PDB entry 3G8K | X-ray diffraction, 2.00 A resolution | chains A and B

Chain A (and B):
Protein: Lectin-related NK cell receptor LY49L1
Source organism: Mus musculus
Notes: fragment: C-type lectin-like domain; chain B of this document is another copy of the same molecule, construct and numbering; everything in this record applies to it too
Reference sequence: Q9JIP9 (Q9JIP9_MOUSE); numbering as in UniProt (aligned over 139-265)
Chain sequence (130 residues; row label = number of the first residue in the row):
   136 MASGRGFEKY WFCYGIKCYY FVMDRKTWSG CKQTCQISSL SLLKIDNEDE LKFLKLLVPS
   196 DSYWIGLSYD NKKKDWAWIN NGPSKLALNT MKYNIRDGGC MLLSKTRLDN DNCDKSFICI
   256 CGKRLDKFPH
Unresolved in the structure: 136-138
Cystine bridges: Cys148-Cys153, Cys166-Cys254, Cys170-Cys256, Cys235-Cys248
Sequence notes: expression tag (136-138); engineered mutation Tyr198 (Cys in Q9JIP9)

Chain A / chain B interface:
Residue-residue contacts (22):
  Lys144(A) with Cys148(B); Tyr149(B); Gly150(B), hydrogen bond (backbone-backbone)
  Tyr145(A) with Cys148(B); Phe188(B), hydrophobic
  Trp146(A) with Phe147(B); Cys148(B), hydrogen bond (backbone-backbone); Gly150(B)
  Phe147(A) with Trp146(B); Phe147(B), hydrophobic; Leu192(B), hydrophobic
  Cys148(A) with Tyr145(B); Trp146(B), hydrogen bond (backbone-backbone)
  Tyr149(A) with Lys144(B)
  Gly150(A) with Lys144(B), hydrogen bond (backbone-backbone); Trp146(B)
  Phe188(A) with Tyr145(B), hydrophobic
  Leu192(A) with Tyr145(B), hydrophobic; Leu192(B); Pro194(B)
  Pro194(A) with Leu192(B)
  Leu260(A) with Trp146(B), hydrophobic
Other interface residues (no listed pair), chain A (13 interface residues in all): Asp184, Val193
Other interface residues (no listed pair), chain B (12 interface residues in all): Asp184, Leu260

In short:
13 residues of chain A and 12 residues of chain B are in contact; the contacts include 4 hydrogen bonds.
Main-chain hydrogen bonds include Lys144(A)-Gly150(B) and Trp146(A)-Cys148(B).
Both chains are Lectin-related NK cell receptor LY49L1 (Mus musculus). Entry 3G8K (Crystal structure of murine
natural killer cell receptor, Ly49L4) was determined by X-ray diffraction together with 3G8L from the same
study.
